PDB entry 6J3P | X-ray diffraction, 1.60 A resolution | chain A

Chain A:
Name: Histone acetyltransferase KAT2A
Organism: Homo sapiens
Notes: EC 2.3.1.48, 2.3.1.-
UniProtKB: Q92830 (KAT2A_HUMAN); residue numbers follow UniProt; this construct covers 726-837
Sequence (135 residues; row label = number of the first residue in the row):
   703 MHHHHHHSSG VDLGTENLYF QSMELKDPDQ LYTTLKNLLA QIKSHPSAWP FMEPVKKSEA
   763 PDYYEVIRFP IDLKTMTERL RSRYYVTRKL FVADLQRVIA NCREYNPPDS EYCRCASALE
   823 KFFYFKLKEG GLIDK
Not modelled in the structure: 703-728, 837
Differences from the reference sequence: initiating methionine (703); expression tag (704-725)
Small-molecule neighbours: compound (B8O; 2-{[(3R,5R)-5-(2,3-dihydro-1,4-benzodioxin-6-yl)-1-methylpiperidin-3-yl]amino}-3-methyl-3,5-dihydro-4H-pyrrolo[3,2-d]pyrimidin-4-one): W751, P752, F753, E755, P756, V757, E761, A762, Y765, C804, Y807, N808, Y814
Curated features (UniProtKB/Swiss-Prot):
  - modified residue: T735 (Phosphothreonine)
  - cross-link (Glycyl lysine isopeptide (Lys-Gly)): K728 (interchain with G-Cter in SUMO2), K759 (interchain with G-Cter in SUMO2), K791 (interchain with G-Cter in SUMO2)
  - mutagenesis: T735 (T735A: Slightly reduced ability to acetylate and inhibit PPARGC1A. Strongly reduced ability to acetylate and inhibit PPARGC1A; when associated with Q-549 and A-735)
Reported in the primary citation:
  - binding site for compound: W751

Summary:
Chain A binds compound. Curated annotation (UniProt) lists one mutagenesis site. From the paper: a binding
site for compound at W751.
Chain A is Histone acetyltransferase KAT2A (Homo sapiens); the structure, Crystal structure of the human GCN5
bromodomain in complex with compound (R,R)-36n, was determined by X-ray diffraction together with 6J3O from
the same study.
